Entry 9ML1 (electron microscopy, 3.00 A resolution); this record covers chains B and L of the 15 polymer chains in the assembly.

== Chain B ==
Molecule: Major capsid protein L1
From: Human papillomavirus 16
UniProt: A0A161GYK1 (A0A161GYK1_HPV16); residues 35-488 here correspond to UniProt positions 47-500 (UniProt number = residue number + 12)
Amino-acid sequence (426 residues; row label = number of the first residue in the row; note: 29 numbers in that range are skipped by the numbering (no residue carries them; nothing is unmodelled there)):
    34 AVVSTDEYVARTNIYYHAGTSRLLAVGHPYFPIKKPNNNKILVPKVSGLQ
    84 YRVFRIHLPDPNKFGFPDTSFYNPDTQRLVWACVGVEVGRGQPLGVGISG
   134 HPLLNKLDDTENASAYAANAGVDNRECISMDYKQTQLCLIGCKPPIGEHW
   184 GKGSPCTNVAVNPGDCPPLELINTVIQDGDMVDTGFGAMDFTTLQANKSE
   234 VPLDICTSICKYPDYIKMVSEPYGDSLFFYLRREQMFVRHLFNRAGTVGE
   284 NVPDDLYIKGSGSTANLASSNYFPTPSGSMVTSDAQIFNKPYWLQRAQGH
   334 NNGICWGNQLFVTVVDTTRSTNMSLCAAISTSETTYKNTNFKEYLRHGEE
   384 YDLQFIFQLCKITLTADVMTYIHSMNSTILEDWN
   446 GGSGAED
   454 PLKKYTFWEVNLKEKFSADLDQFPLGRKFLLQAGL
Unresolved in the structure: 446-451, 487-488
Sequence notes: expression tag (34); conflict Thr280 (Ala292 in A0A161GYK1), Ser448 (Thr439 in A0A161GYK1), Gly449 (Pro462 in A0A161GYK1), Ala450 (Lys463 in A0A161GYK1)

== Chain L ==
Molecule: D24.1M01 Light Chain
From: Homo sapiens
Amino-acid sequence (217 residues; numbered 1 to 212 plus 6 insertion-coded residues; 1 number in that range is skipped by the numbering (no residue carries it; nothing is unmodelled there); the number before each row is that of its first residue; a row labelled like 27A-27C holds insertion residues (27A, then the next letters in order)):
     1 QSVLTQPPS
    11 VSGAPGQRVTISCTGSA
27A-27C SNI
    28 GAGYDVHWYQQVPGAAPKLLIFVYSNRPSGVPDRISGSKSGTSASLAISG
    78 LQAEDEADYYCQSYDDSL
95A-95B RG
    96 WVFGGGTKLTV
  106A L
   107 GQPKAAPSVTLFPPSSEELQANKATLVCLISDFYPGAVTVAWKADSSPVK
   157 AGVETTTPSKQSNNKYAASSYLSLTPEQWKSHRSYSCQVTHEGSTVEKTV
   207 APTECS
Unresolved in the structure: 1, 108-212
Disulfides: Cys23-Cys88

== Interface between chain B and chain L ==
Residue-residue contacts (18):
  Pro69(B) - Tyr91(L)  hydrogen bond (backbone-side chain)
  Asn70(B) - Tyr91(L)  hydrogen bond
  Asn70(B) - Arg95A(L)
  Ile362(B) - Phe49(L)  hydrophobic
  Ile362(B) - Val50(L)  hydrophobic
  Ile362(B) - Asn53(L)
  Ser363(B) - Asn53(L)  hydrogen bond
  Glu366(B) - Ser52(L)
  Glu366(B) - Arg54(L)  salt bridge
  Lys370(B) - Ser52(L)  hydrogen bond
  Thr372(B) - Val50(L)
  Thr372(B) - Tyr51(L)  hydrogen bond (side chain-backbone)
  Thr372(B) - Ser52(L)
  Thr372(B) - Asn53(L)
  Thr372(B) - Lys66(L)
  Asn373(B) - Asn53(L)  hydrogen bond
  Lys375(B) - Asp32(L)  salt bridge
  Lys375(B) - Val50(L)
Interface residues without a listed pair, chain L (12 interface residues in all): Ser63, Trp96

== Summary ==
9 residues of chain B face 12 of chain L across their interface, with 6 hydrogen bonds and 2 salt bridges.
Among the polar pairs are Glu366(B)-Arg54(L), Lys375(B)-Asp32(L) and Pro69(B)-Tyr91(L).
Here chain B is Major capsid protein L1 (Human papillomavirus 16) and chain L is D24.1M01 Light Chain (Homo
sapiens). Entry 9ML1 (D24.1M01 Fab bound to HPV16 L1 pentamer) was determined by electron microscopy together
with 9ML3 from the same study.
